PDB entry 7XQX | X-ray diffraction, 3.36 A resolution | chains B and C of the 6 polymer chains in the assembly

[Chain B]
Molecule: Tubulin beta chain
From: Sus scrofa
UniProtKB: A0A287AGU7 (A0A287AGU7_PIG); residues 1-445 here = UniProt positions 1-445
Sequence (445 residues; each row starts with the number of its first residue):
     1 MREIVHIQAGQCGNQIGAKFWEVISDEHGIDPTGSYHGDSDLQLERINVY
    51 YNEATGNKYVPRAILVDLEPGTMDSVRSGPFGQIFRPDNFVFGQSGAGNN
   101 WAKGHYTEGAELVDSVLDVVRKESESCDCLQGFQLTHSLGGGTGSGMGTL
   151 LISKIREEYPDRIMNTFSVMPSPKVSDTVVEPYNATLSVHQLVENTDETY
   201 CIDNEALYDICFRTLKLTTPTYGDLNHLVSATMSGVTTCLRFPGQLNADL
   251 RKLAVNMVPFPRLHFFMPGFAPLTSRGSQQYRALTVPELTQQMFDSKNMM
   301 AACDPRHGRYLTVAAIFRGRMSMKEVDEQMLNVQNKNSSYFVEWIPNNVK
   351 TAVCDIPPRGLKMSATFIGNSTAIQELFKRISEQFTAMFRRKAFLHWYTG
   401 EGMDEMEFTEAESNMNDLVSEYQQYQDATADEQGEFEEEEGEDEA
Unresolved in the structure: 1, 277-279, 429-445
Bound ions: Mg2+: Q11 (together with GDP)
Ligand contacts:
  - GDP (guanosine-5'-diphosphate): G10, Q11, C12, Q15, I16, D67, N99, S138, G140, G141, G142, T143, G144, V169, P171, V175, D177, E181, N204, L207, Y222, L225, N226
  - GXI (2-chloranyl-7-fluoranyl-N-(4-methoxyphenyl)-N-methyl-quinazolin-4-amine): C239, L240, L246, A248, D249, K252, L253, N256, M257, T312, V313, A314, A315, I316, N348, V349, K350, T351, A352

[Chain C]
Molecule: Tubulin alpha-1B chain
From: Sus scrofa
UniProtKB: Q2XVP4 (TBA1B_PIG); numbering as in UniProt (aligned over 1-450)
Sequence (450 residues; each row starts with the number of its first residue):
     1 MRECISIHVGQAGVQIGNACWELYCLEHGIQPDGQMPSDKTIGGGDDSFN
    51 TFFSETGAGKHVPRAVFVDLEPTVIDEVRTGTYRQLFHPEQLITGKEDAA
   101 NNYARGHYTIGKEIIDLVLDRIRKLADQCTGLQGFLVFHSFGGGTGSGFT
   151 SLLMERLSVDYGKKSKLEFSIYPAPQVSTAVVEPYNSILTTHTTLEHSDC
   201 AFMVDNEAIYDICRRNLDIERPTYTNLNRLISQIVSSITASLRFDGALNV
   251 DLTEFQTNLVPYPRIHFPLATYAPVISAEKAYHEQLSVAEITNACFEPAN
   301 QMVKCDPRHGKYMACCLLYRGDVVPKDVNAAIATIKTKRSIQFVDWCPTG
   351 FKVGINYQPPTVVPGGDLAKVQRAVCMLSNTTAIAEAWARLDHKFDLMYA
   401 KRAFVHWYVGEGMEEGEFSEAREDMAALEKDYEEVGVDSVEGEGEEEGEE
Unresolved in the structure: 441-450
Bound ions: Ca2+: D39, T41, G44, E55
Ligand contacts:
  - GTP (guanosine-5'-triphosphate): G10, Q11, A12, Q15, I16, D69, D98, A99, A100, N101, S140, G142, G143, G144, T145, G146, I171, P173, V177, S178, T179, E183, N206, Y224, L227, N228, I231
  - GXI (2-chloranyl-7-fluoranyl-N-(4-methoxyphenyl)-N-methyl-quinazolin-4-amine): T179, A180, V181
Curated features (UniProtKB/Swiss-Prot):
  - motif: M1 to C4 (MREC motif)
  - active site: E254
  - binding site (GTP): G10, Q11, A12, Q15, E71, A99, S140, G143, G144, T145, G146, T179, E183, N206, Y224, N228, L252
  - binding site (Mg(2+)): E71
  - modified residue: K40 (N6,N6,N6-trimethyllysine), S48 (Phosphoserine), S232 (Phosphoserine), Y282 (3'-nitrotyrosine), R339 (Omega-N-methylarginine), S439 (Phosphoserine), E443 (5-glutamyl polyglutamate), E445 (5-glutamyl polyglutamate)
  - cross-link (Glycyl lysine isopeptide (Lys-Gly)): K326 (interchain with G-Cter in ubiquitin), K370 (interchain with G-Cter in ubiquitin)

[Interface between chain B and chain C]
Contacting residue pairs (34; chain B residue first):
  N99(B) with E254(C), hydrogen bond
  D177(B) with K352(C), hydrogen bond (backbone-side chain)
  T178(B) with E254(C); N258(C)
  V179(B) with N258(C), hydrogen bond (backbone-side chain); P348(C), hydrophobic
  T219(B) with K326(C); N329(C)
  A387(B) with W346(C)
  M388(B) with W346(C)
  R390(B) with D345(C), salt bridge; S439(C), hydrogen bond
  R391(B) with Y262(C), hydrogen bond (backbone-side chain); D345(C), salt bridge; W346(C); E434(C), hydrogen bond (side chain-backbone); V435(C); V437(C), hydrogen bond (side chain-backbone); D438(C); S439(C), hydrogen bond
  K392(B) with Y262(C)
  A393(B) with Y262(C); W346(C), hydrophobic
  F394(B) with T257(C); N258(C); V260(C); P261(C), hydrogen bond (backbone-backbone); W346(C), hydrophobic
  H396(B) with V260(C), hydrogen bond (side chain-backbone); P261(C); P263(C)
  W397(B) with Q256(C); T257(C), hydrogen bond (side chain-backbone); V260(C)
Interface residues without a listed pair, chain B (17 interface residues in all): Q94, G98, V180
Interface residues without a listed pair, chain C (22 interface residues in all): R2, P325, C347

[In short]
The interface between chain B and chain C involves 17 residues on one side and 22 on the other; the contacts
include 11 hydrogen bonds and 2 salt bridges. Polar pairs include R390(B)-D345(C), R391(B)-D345(C) and
N99(B)-E254(C). Chain B binds GDP and compound GXI.
Chain B is Tubulin beta chain and chain C is Tubulin alpha-1B chain, both from Sus scrofa; the structure,
Crystal structure of T2R-TTL-27a complex, was determined by X-ray diffraction.
